PDB entry 8D6Y | electron microscopy, 10.00 A resolution (very low resolution: no residue pairs are listed; an interface is given only as per-side residue counts) | chains K and L of the 41 polymer chains in the assembly

# Chain K (and L)
Molecule: Proteasome subunit alpha
Source organism: Mycobacterium tuberculosis
Notes: EC 3.4.25.1; chain L of this document is another copy of the same molecule, construct and numbering; everything in this record applies to it too
Reference sequence: A5U4D5 (PSA_MYCTA); residues 1-248 here = UniProt positions 1-248
Sequence (248 residues; numbered 1 to 248; the number before each row is that of its first residue):
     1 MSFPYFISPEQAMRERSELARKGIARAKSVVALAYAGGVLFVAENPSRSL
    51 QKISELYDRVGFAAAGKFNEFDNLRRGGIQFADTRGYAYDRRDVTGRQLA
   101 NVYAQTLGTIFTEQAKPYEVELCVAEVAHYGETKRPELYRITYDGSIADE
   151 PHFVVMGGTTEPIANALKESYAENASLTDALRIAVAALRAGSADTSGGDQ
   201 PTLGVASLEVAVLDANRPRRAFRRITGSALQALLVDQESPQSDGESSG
Unresolved in the structure: 1-7, 191-202, 235-248
Reported in the primary citation:
  - mutagenesis - E119A: abolished catalytic activity on Pup-FabD
  - mutagenesis - D144A, S146A: decreased catalytic activity on Pup-FabD

# How chain K and chain L interact
At this resolution (10 A) residue pairs are not listed: 15 residues of chain K and 10 of chain L lie at the interface.

# Summary
Chain K and chain L form an interface of 15 and 10 residues respectively. From the paper: D144A and S146A of
chain K reduce catalytic activity on Pup-FabD; E119A of chain K abolishes catalytic activity on Pup-FabD.
Both chains are Proteasome subunit alpha (Mycobacterium tuberculosis). Entry 8D6Y (Structure of the
Mycobacterium tuberculosis 20S proteasome bound to the ADP-bound Mpa ATPase) was determined by electron
microscopy, deposited together with 8D6V, 8D6W and 8D6X.
